PDB entry 9CZN | electron microscopy, 2.60 A resolution | chains A and D of the 20 polymer chains in the assembly

Chain A (and D):
Protein: Amyloid-beta protein 42
Source organism: Homo sapiens
Notes: chain D of this document is another copy of the same molecule, construct and numbering; everything in this record applies to it too
UniProtKB: P05067 (A4_HUMAN); residues 9-42 here correspond to UniProt positions 680-713 (UniProt number = residue number + 671)
Amino-acid sequence (34 residues; numbered 9 to 42; the number before each row is that of its first residue):
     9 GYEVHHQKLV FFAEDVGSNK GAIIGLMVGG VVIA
From the paper describing this entry:
  - contacts within the chain: Lys16-Glu22 (salt bridge)

How chain A and chain D interact:
Contacting residue pairs (7):
  Leu34(A) - Leu17(D)  hydrophobic
  Val36(A) - Lys16(D)
  Val36(A) - Leu17(D)  hydrophobic
  Gly37(A) - Val12(D)
  Gly37(A) - Gln15(D)
  Val39(A) - Tyr10(D)  hydrophobic
  Ile41(A) - Tyr10(D)
Also at the interface, not in a pair above, chain A (6 interface residues in all): Gly38

Summary:
Chain A and chain D form an interface of 6 and 5 residues respectively. The paper reports contacts within the
chain involving Lys16(A) and Glu22(A).
Both chains are Amyloid-beta protein 42 (Homo sapiens). Entry 9CZN (Type Ic amyloid-beta 42 filaments in
dominantly inherited Alzheimer disease with cotton wool plaques) was determined by electron microscopy (same
publication as 9CZI, 9CZL and 9CZP).
